2L6J - chains A and B; structure by solution NMR.

# Chain A
Molecule: TPR repeat-containing protein associated with Hsp90
Source organism: Saccharomyces cerevisiae
UniProt: P25638 (TAH1_YEAST); residues 1-111 here = UniProt positions 1-111
Amino-acid sequence (111 residues; each row starts with the number of its first residue):
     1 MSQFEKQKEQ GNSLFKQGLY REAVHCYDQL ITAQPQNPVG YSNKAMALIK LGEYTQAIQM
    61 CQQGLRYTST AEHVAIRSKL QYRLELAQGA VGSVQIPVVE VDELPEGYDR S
Reported in the primary citation:
  - binding site for C-terminus Hsp90 chaperone peptide MEEVD (chain B): Lys8, Asn12, Asn43, Lys50, Lys79, Arg83
  - mutagenesis - Q56A, R66A: unchanged binding to C-terminus Hsp90 chaperone peptide MEEVD (chain B)

# Chain B
Molecule: C-terminus Hsp90 chaperone peptide MEEVD
Amino-acid sequence (5 residues; each row starts with the number of its first residue; numbers below 1 keep their minus sign (Met-4 is residue -4)):
    -4 MEEVD

# Interface between chain A and chain B
Contacting residue pairs (19):
  Lys8(A) - Glu-2(B)
  Lys8(A) - Val-1(B)
  Asn12(A) - Val-1(B)
  Asn12(A) - Asp0(B)
  Val39(A) - Glu-2(B)
  Ser42(A) - Glu-2(B)
  Asn43(A) - Glu-2(B)
  Met46(A) - Val-1(B)
  Lys50(A) - Asp0(B)
  Ala75(A) - Met-4(B)
  Ser78(A) - Met-4(B)
  Lys79(A) - Met-4(B)
  Lys79(A) - Glu-2(B)
  Tyr82(A) - Met-4(B)
  Tyr82(A) - Glu-3(B)
  Tyr82(A) - Glu-2(B)
  Tyr82(A) - Val-1(B)
  Arg83(A) - Glu-2(B)
  Arg83(A) - Val-1(B)
Other interface residues (no listed pair), chain A (13 interface residues in all): Glu9
Interface features reported in the paper:
  - pairs named by the authors: Asn12(A)-Asp0(B)
  - interface residues, chain A: Lys50(A)
  - hot spots on chain A (mutagenesis) - K8A, N12A, K50A: decreased binding to C-terminus Hsp90 chaperone peptide MEEVD (chain B)
  - hot spots on chain A (mutagenesis) - N43A, K79A, R83A: abolished binding to C-terminus Hsp90 chaperone peptide MEEVD (chain B)

# Overview
Chain A and chain B form an interface of 13 and 5 residues respectively. The paper describes a contact between
Asn12(A) and Asp0(B). The paper reports a binding site for C-terminus Hsp90 chaperone peptide MEEVD (chain B)
at Lys8(A), Asn12(A) and Asn43(A) among others; K8A, N12A and K50A of chain A reduce binding to C-terminus
Hsp90 chaperone peptide MEEVD (chain B); 8 substitutions were tested in all.
Here chain A is TPR repeat-containing protein associated with Hsp90 (Saccharomyces cerevisiae) and chain B is
C-terminus Hsp90 chaperone peptide MEEVD. Entry 2L6J (Tah1 complexed by MEEVD) was determined by solution NMR.
